Entry 3I5G (X-ray diffraction, 2.60 A resolution); this record covers chains B and C of the 3 polymer chains in the assembly.

Chain B:
Protein: Myosin regulatory light chain LC-2, mantle muscle
Organism: Todarodes pacificus
UniProt: P08052 (MLR_TODPA); residue numbers follow UniProt; this construct covers 1-153
Sequence (153 residues; row label = number of the first residue in the row):
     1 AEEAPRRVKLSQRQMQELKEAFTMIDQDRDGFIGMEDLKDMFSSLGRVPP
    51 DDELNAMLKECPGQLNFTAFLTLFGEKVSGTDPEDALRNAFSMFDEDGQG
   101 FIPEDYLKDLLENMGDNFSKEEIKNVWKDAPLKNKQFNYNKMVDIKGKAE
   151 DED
Not modelled in the structure: 1-6, 152-153

Chain C:
Protein: Myosin catalytic light chain LC-1, mantle muscle
Organism: Todarodes pacificus
UniProt: P05945 (MLE_TODPA); residues 1-159 here correspond to UniProt positions 2-160 (UniProt number = residue number + 1)
Sequence (159 residues; each row starts with the number of its first residue):
     1 SQLTKDEIEEVREVFDLFDFWDGRDGDVDAAKVGDLLRCLGMNPTEAQVH
    51 QHGGTKKMGEKAYKLEEILPIYEEMSSKDTGTAADEFMEAFKTFDREGQG
   101 LISSAEIRNVLKMLGERITEDQCNDIFTFCDIREDIDGNIKYEDLMKKVM
   151 AGPFPDKSD
Not modelled in the structure: 157-159
Metal / ion sites: Ca2+: Asp19, Asp22, Gly23, Asp25, Asp27

Chain B / chain C interface:
Residue-residue contacts (6; chain B residue first):
  Met114(B) - Trp21(C)
  Gly115(B) - Phe20(C)  hydrogen bond (backbone-backbone)
  Gly115(B) - Gly23(C)
  Gly115(B) - Arg24(C)  hydrogen bond (backbone-backbone)
  Asp116(B) - Arg24(C)  salt bridge
  Asn117(B) - Gly23(C)
Also at the interface, not in a pair above, chain B (7 interface residues in all): Phe94, Leu110, Asn113
Also at the interface, not in a pair above, chain C (5 interface residues in all): Asp22

In short:
The interface between chain B and chain C involves 7 residues on one side and 5 on the other; the contacts
include 2 hydrogen bonds and 1 salt bridge. Polar contacts include Asp116(B)-Arg24(C), Gly115(B)-Phe20(C) and
Gly115(B)-Arg24(C).
Chain B is Myosin regulatory light chain LC-2, mantle muscle and chain C is Myosin catalytic light chain LC-1,
mantle muscle, both from Todarodes pacificus; the structure, Crystal structure of rigor-like squid myosin S1,
was determined by X-ray diffraction (same publication as 2EC6, 2OS8, 2OTG, 3I5F, 3I5H and 3I5I).
